Entry 5S5E (X-ray diffraction, 2.67 A resolution); this record covers chains B and C of the 6 polymer chains in the assembly.

== Chain B ==
Molecule: Tubulin beta-2B chain
Organism: Bos taurus
UniProtKB: Q6B856 (TBB2B_BOVIN); the author numbering skips numbers that UniProt does not, so the offset changes along the chain: 1-42 = UniProt 1-42; 45-360 = UniProt 43-358; 369-455 = UniProt 359-445
Sequence (445 residues; each row starts with the number of its first residue; note: 10 numbers in that range are skipped by the numbering (no residue carries them; nothing is unmodelled there)):
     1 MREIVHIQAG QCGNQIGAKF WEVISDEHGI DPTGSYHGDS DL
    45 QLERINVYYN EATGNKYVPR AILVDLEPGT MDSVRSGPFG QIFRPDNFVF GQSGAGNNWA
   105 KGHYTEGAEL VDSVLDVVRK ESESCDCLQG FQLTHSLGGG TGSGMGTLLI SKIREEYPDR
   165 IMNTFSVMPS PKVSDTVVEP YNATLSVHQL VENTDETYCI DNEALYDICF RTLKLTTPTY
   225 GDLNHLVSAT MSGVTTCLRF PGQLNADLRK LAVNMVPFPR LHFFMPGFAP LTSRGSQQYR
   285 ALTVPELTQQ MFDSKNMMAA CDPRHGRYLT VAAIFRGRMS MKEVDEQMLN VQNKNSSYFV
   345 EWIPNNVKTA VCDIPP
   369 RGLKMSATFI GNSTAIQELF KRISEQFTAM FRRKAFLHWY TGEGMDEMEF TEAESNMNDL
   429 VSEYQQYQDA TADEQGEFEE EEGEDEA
Not modelled in the structure: 279-280, 438-455
Metal / ion sites: Mg2+: Q11 (together with GDP); Ca2+: E113 (shared with E284(C) of chain C)
Small-molecule neighbours:
  - GDP (guanosine-5'-diphosphate): G10, Q11, C12, Q15, I16, A99, N101, S140, G142, G143, G144, T145, G146, V171, P173, V177, D179, E183, N206, L209, Y224, L227, N228
  - UQJ (3-(difluoromethyl)-1-methyl-1H-pyrazole-4-carboxamide), molecule 1: A99, G100, N101, N102, K105, W407, E411
  - UQJ, molecule 2: V177, S178, D179, Y210, P222, T223, Y224, L227
UniProt features mapped onto this chain:
  - motif: M1 to I4 (MREI motif)
  - binding site (GTP): Q11, E71, S140, G144, T145, G146, N206, N228
  - binding site (Mg(2+)): E71
  - modified residue: S40 (Phosphoserine), T57 (Phosphothreonine), K60 (N6-acetyllysine), S174 (Phosphoserine), T287 (Phosphothreonine), T292 (Phosphothreonine), R320 (Omega-N-methylarginine), E448 (5-glutamyl polyglutamate)
  - cross-link (Glycyl lysine isopeptide (Lys-Gly)): K60 (interchain with G-Cter in ubiquitin), K326 (interchain with G-Cter in ubiquitin)

== Chain C ==
Molecule: Tubulin alpha-1B chain
Organism: Bos taurus
UniProtKB: P81947 (TBA1B_BOVIN); residue numbers follow UniProt; this construct covers 1-451
Sequence (451 residues; row label = number of the first residue in the row):
     1 MRECISIHVG QAGVQIGNAC WELYCLEHGI QPDGQMPSDK TIGGGDDSFN TFFSETGAGK
    61 HVPRAVFVDL EPTVIDEVRT GTYRQLFHPE QLITGKEDAA NNYARGHYTI GKEIIDLVLD
   121 RIRKLADQCT GLQGFLVFHS FGGGTGSGFT SLLMERLSVD YGKKSKLEFS IYPAPQVSTA
   181 VVEPYNSILT THTTLEHSDC AFMVDNEAIY DICRRNLDIE RPTYTNLNRL ISQIVSSITA
   241 SLRFDGALNV DLTEFQTNLV PYPRIHFPLA TYAPVISAEK AYHEQLSVAE ITNACFEPAN
   301 QMVKCDPRHG KYMACCLLYR GDVVPKDVNA AIATIKTKRS IQFVDWCPTG FKVGINYQPP
   361 TVVPGGDLAK VQRAVCMLSN TTAIAEAWAR LDHKFDLMYA KRAFVHWYVG EGMEEGEFSE
   421 AREDMAALEK DYEEVGVDSV EGEGEEEGEE Y
Not modelled in the structure: 441-451
Metal / ion sites: Ca2+ site 1: D39, T41, G44, E55; Ca2+ site 2: E284 (shared with E113(B) of chain B)
Small-molecule neighbours:
  - GTP (guanosine-5'-triphosphate): G10, Q11, A12, Q15, I16, D69, D98, A99, A100, N101, S140, G142, G143, G144, T145, G146, I171, P173, V177, S178, T179, E183, N206, Y224, L227, N228, I231
  - UQJ (3-(difluoromethyl)-1-methyl-1H-pyrazole-4-carboxamide): T253, Q256, T257

== Chain B / chain C interface ==
Contacting residue pairs (37; chain B residue first):
  E71(B) - R2(C)  salt bridge
  Q96(B) - M1(C)
  S97(B) - R2(C)
  N101(B) - E254(C)  hydrogen bond
  D179(B) - E254(C)
  D179(B) - K352(C)  hydrogen bond (backbone-side chain)
  T180(B) - E254(C)
  T180(B) - N258(C)
  V181(B) - N258(C)  hydrogen bond (backbone-side chain)
  V181(B) - P348(C)  hydrophobic
  T221(B) - K326(C)
  A397(B) - W346(C)
  M398(B) - W346(C)
  R400(B) - D345(C)  salt bridge
  R400(B) - S439(C)  hydrogen bond
  R401(B) - Y262(C)  hydrogen bond (backbone-side chain)
  R401(B) - D345(C)  salt bridge
  R401(B) - W346(C)
  R401(B) - E434(C)  hydrogen bond (side chain-backbone)
  R401(B) - V435(C)
  R401(B) - V437(C)  hydrogen bond (side chain-backbone)
  R401(B) - D438(C)
  R401(B) - S439(C)  hydrogen bond
  K402(B) - Y262(C)
  A403(B) - Y262(C)
  A403(B) - W346(C)  hydrophobic
  F404(B) - T257(C)
  F404(B) - N258(C)
  F404(B) - V260(C)
  F404(B) - P261(C)  hydrogen bond (backbone-backbone)
  F404(B) - W346(C)  hydrophobic
  H406(B) - V260(C)  hydrogen bond (side chain-backbone)
  H406(B) - P261(C)
  H406(B) - P263(C)
  W407(B) - Q256(C)
  W407(B) - T257(C)  hydrogen bond (side chain-backbone)
  W407(B) - V260(C)
Interface residues without a listed pair, chain B (20 interface residues in all): G98, G100, V182
Interface residues without a listed pair, chain C (22 interface residues in all): P325, N329

== Summary ==
The interface between chain B and chain C involves 20 residues on one side and 22 on the other, with 11
hydrogen bonds and 3 salt bridges. Among the polar pairs are E71(B)-R2(C), R400(B)-D345(C) and
R401(B)-D345(C).
Chain B is Tubulin beta-2B chain and chain C is Tubulin alpha-1B chain, both from Bos taurus; the structure,
Tubulin-Z1515654336-complex, was determined by X-ray diffraction together with 5S4L, 5S4M, 5S4N, 5S4O, 5S4P,
5S4Q and 52 further entries from the same study.
